PDB entry 5FJJ | X-ray diffraction, 1.95 A resolution | chains A and B

Chain A (and B):
Molecule: Beta-glucosidase
From: Aspergillus oryzae
Notes: EC 3.2.1.21; fragment: mature protein, residues 20-861; chain B of this document is another copy of the same molecule, construct and numbering; everything in this record applies to it too
Reference sequence: Q2UUD6 (BGLA_ASPOR); residues 20-861 here = UniProt positions 20-861
Sequence (842 residues; each row starts with the number of its first residue):
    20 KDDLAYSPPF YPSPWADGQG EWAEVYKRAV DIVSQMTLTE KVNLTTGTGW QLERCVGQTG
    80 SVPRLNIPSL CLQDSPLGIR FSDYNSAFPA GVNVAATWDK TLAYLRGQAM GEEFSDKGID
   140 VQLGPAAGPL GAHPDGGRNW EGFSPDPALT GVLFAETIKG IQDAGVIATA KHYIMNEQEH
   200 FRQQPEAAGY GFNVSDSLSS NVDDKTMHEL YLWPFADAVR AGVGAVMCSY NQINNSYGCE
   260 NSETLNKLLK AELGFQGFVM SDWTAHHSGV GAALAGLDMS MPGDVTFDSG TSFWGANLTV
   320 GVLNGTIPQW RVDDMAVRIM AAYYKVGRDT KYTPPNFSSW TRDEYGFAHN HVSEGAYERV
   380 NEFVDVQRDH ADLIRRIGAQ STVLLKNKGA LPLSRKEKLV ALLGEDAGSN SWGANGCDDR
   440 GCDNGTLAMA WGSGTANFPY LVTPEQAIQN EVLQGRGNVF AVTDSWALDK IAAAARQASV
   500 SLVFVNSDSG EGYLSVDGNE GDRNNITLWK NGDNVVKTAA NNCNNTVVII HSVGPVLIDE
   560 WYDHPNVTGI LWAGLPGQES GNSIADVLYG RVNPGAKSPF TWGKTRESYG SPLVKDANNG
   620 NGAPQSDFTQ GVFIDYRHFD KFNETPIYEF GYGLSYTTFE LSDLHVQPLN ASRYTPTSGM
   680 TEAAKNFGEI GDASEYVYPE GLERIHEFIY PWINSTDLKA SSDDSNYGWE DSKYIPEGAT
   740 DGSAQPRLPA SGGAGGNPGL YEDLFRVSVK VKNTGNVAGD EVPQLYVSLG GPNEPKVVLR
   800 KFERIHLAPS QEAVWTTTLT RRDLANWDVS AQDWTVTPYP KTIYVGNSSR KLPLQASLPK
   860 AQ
Unresolved in the structure: 20-22 (chain B: 20-22, 861)
Cystine bridges: Cys74-Cys90, Cys247-Cys258, Cys436-Cys441
Covalently attached groups: N-acetylglucosamine (NAG) linked to Asn62, Asn212, Asn316, Asn443, Asn543, Asn565, Asn713; glycan linked to Asn253, Asn323, Asn524
Swiss-Prot annotation at these positions:
  - active site: Asp281
  - glycosylation (N-linked (GlcNAc...) asparagine): Asn62, Asn212, Asn253, Asn316, Asn323, Asn355, Asn443, Asn524, Asn543, Asn565, Asn669, Asn713, Asn846
What the authors report for this chain:
  - Mg2+ coordination through a water molecule: Asp558, Asp722
  - binding site for di(hydroxyethyl)ether: Asp93, Arg99
  - post-translational modification sites: Asn62, Asn212, Asn253, Asn316, Asn323, Asn443, Asn524, Asn543, Asn565, Asn713
  - self-association interface (contacts with another copy of this molecule); pairs are residue here / residue on that copy: Asp384-Arg475 (salt bridge)

Chain A / chain B interface:
Pairs across the interface (66):
  Tyr103(A) - Lys417(B)
  Tyr103(A) - Leu418(B)
  Tyr103(A) - Asn477(B)
  Arg361(A) - Gln496(B)
  Phe382(A) - Lys417(B)  hydrogen bond (backbone-side chain)
  Asp384(A) - Arg475(B)  salt bridge
  Gln386(A) - Arg475(B)
  Gln386(A) - Asn477(B)  hydrogen bond
  Arg387(A) - Arg475(B)  hydrogen bond (backbone-side chain)
  Lys417(A) - Tyr103(B)
  Lys417(A) - Phe382(B)  hydrogen bond (side chain-backbone)
  Leu418(A) - Tyr103(B)
  Ser428(A) - Glu464(B)  hydrogen bond
  Asn429(A) - Ala480(B)
  Ser430(A) - Val481(B)
  Ser430(A) - Thr482(B)  hydrogen bond (backbone-backbone)
  Ser430(A) - Asp483(B)  hydrogen bond (backbone-backbone)
  Trp431(A) - Val481(B)
  Trp431(A) - Asp483(B)  hydrogen bond
  Trp431(A) - Ala486(B)
  Trp431(A) - Lys489(B)
  Gly432(A) - Ala480(B)  hydrogen bond (backbone-backbone)
  Asn434(A) - Phe479(B)
  Gly435(A) - Lys489(B)  hydrogen bond (backbone-side chain)
  Phe457(A) - Phe479(B)
  Pro458(A) - Asn477(B)
  Pro458(A) - Val478(B)  hydrogen bond (backbone-backbone)
  Pro458(A) - Phe479(B)
  Tyr459(A) - Leu472(B)  hydrophobic
  Tyr459(A) - Val478(B)
  Leu460(A) - Gln468(B)  hydrogen bond (backbone-side chain)
  Val461(A) - Leu472(B)  hydrophobic
  Glu464(A) - Ser428(B)  hydrogen bond
  Glu464(A) - Gln465(B)
  Gln465(A) - Glu464(B)
  Gln465(A) - Gln465(B)
  Gln465(A) - Gln468(B)  hydrogen bond
  Gln468(A) - Leu460(B)  hydrogen bond (side chain-backbone)
  Gln468(A) - Gln465(B)  hydrogen bond
  Asn469(A) - Asn469(B)  hydrogen bond
  Leu472(A) - Tyr459(B)  hydrophobic
  Leu472(A) - Val461(B)  hydrophobic
  Arg475(A) - Asp384(B)  salt bridge
  Arg475(A) - Gln386(B)
  Arg475(A) - Arg387(B)  hydrogen bond (side chain-backbone)
  Asn477(A) - Tyr103(B)
  Asn477(A) - Gln386(B)  hydrogen bond
  Asn477(A) - Pro458(B)
  Val478(A) - Pro458(B)  hydrogen bond (backbone-backbone)
  Val478(A) - Tyr459(B)
  Phe479(A) - Asn434(B)
  Phe479(A) - Phe457(B)
  Phe479(A) - Pro458(B)
  Ala480(A) - Asn429(B)
  Ala480(A) - Gly432(B)  hydrogen bond (backbone-backbone)
  Val481(A) - Ser430(B)
  Val481(A) - Trp431(B)
  Val481(A) - Gly432(B)
  Thr482(A) - Ser430(B)  hydrogen bond (backbone-backbone)
  Asp483(A) - Ser430(B)  hydrogen bond (backbone-backbone)
  Asp483(A) - Trp431(B)  hydrogen bond
  Ala486(A) - Trp431(B)
  Lys489(A) - Trp431(B)
  Lys489(A) - Gly435(B)  hydrogen bond (side chain-backbone)
  Arg495(A) - Asp362(B)  salt bridge
  Gln496(A) - Arg361(B)
Other interface residues (no listed pair), chain A (38 interface residues in all): Asp362
Other interface residues (no listed pair), chain B (39 interface residues in all): Asp437, Arg495

In short:
Chain A and chain B form an interface of 38 and 39 residues respectively, with 25 hydrogen bonds and 3 salt
bridges. Polar pairs include Asp384(A)-Arg475(B), Arg495(A)-Asp362(B) and Phe382(A)-Lys417(B). The paper
reports a binding site for di(hydroxyethyl)ether at Asp93(A) and Arg99(A); water-mediated Mg2+ coordination by
Asp558(A) and Asp722(A).
Chain A and chain B are both Beta-glucosidase (Aspergillus oryzae); the structure, Three-dimensional
structures of two heavily N-glycosylated Aspergillus sp. Family GH3 beta-D-glucosidases, was determined by
X-ray diffraction, deposited together with 5FJI.
